8EAS - chains g and h of the 18 polymer chains in the assembly; structure by electron microscopy, 2.60 A resolution.

== Chain g (and h) ==
Protein: V-type proton ATPase subunit c
From: Saccharomyces cerevisiae
Notes: chain h of this document is another copy of the same molecule, construct and numbering; everything in this record applies to it too
UniProtKB: P25515 (VATL1_YEAST); residue numbers follow UniProt; this construct covers 1-160
Sequence (160 residues; row label = number of the first residue in the row):
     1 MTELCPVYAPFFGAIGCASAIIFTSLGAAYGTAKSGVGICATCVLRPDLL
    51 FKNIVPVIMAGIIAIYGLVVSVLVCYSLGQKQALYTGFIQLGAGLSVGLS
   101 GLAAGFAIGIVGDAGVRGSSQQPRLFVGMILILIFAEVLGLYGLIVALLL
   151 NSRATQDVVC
Disordered / not traced: 1, 160 (chain h: 1)
From the paper describing this entry:
  - conformationally variable residues (domain motion): Glu137

== Interface between chain g and chain h ==
Contacting residue pairs - 79 pairs, chain g then chain h:
  Val7(g) - Glu3(h)
  Val7(g) - Leu4(h)  hydrophobic
  Val7(g) - Leu84(h)
  Val7(g) - Phe88(h)
  Tyr8(g) - Phe88(h)  hydrophobic
  Pro10(g) - Tyr85(h)  hydrophobic
  Pro10(g) - Phe88(h)
  Phe11(g) - Phe88(h)
  Ala14(g) - Phe88(h)
  Ile15(g) - Leu95(h)  hydrophobic
  Cys17(g) - Val146(h)  hydrophobic
  Ala18(g) - Gly92(h)
  Ala18(g) - Ser96(h)
  Ile21(g) - Ser96(h)
  Ile21(g) - Ser100(h)
  Ile21(g) - Tyr142(h)  hydrophobic
  Ile21(g) - Gly143(h)
  Ile21(g) - Val146(h)  hydrophobic
  Ile22(g) - Leu95(h)
  Ile22(g) - Ser96(h)
  Ile22(g) - Leu99(h)  hydrophobic
  Ser25(g) - Ser100(h)
  Ser25(g) - Ala103(h)
  Ser25(g) - Leu139(h)
  Leu26(g) - Ala103(h)  hydrophobic
  Ala28(g) - Leu139(h)  hydrophobic
  Ala29(g) - Ala103(h)
  Ala29(g) - Ala107(h)
  Ala29(g) - Leu139(h)  hydrophobic
  Thr32(g) - Val111(h)
  Thr32(g) - Ile132(h)
  Ala33(g) - Ala107(h)  hydrophobic
  Ala33(g) - Ile110(h)  hydrophobic
  Ala33(g) - Val111(h)  hydrophobic
  Val37(g) - Ile110(h)  hydrophobic
  Val37(g) - Ala114(h)  hydrophobic
  Ile39(g) - Ile132(h)  hydrophobic
  Cys40(g) - Ala114(h)
  Cys40(g) - Gly115(h)
  Cys40(g) - Leu125(h)
  Cys43(g) - Gln122(h)
  Val44(g) - Gly118(h)
  Val44(g) - Gln122(h)  hydrogen bond (backbone-side chain)
  Val44(g) - Leu125(h)  hydrophobic
  Pro47(g) - Gln122(h)
  Pro47(g) - Arg124(h)
  Asp48(g) - Arg124(h)
  Leu50(g) - Arg124(h)
  Leu50(g) - Val127(h)  hydrophobic
  Leu50(g) - Gly128(h)
  Phe51(g) - Val127(h)  hydrophobic
  Ile54(g) - Leu131(h)  hydrophobic
  Val57(g) - Phe135(h)  hydrophobic
  Ile58(g) - Phe135(h)  hydrophobic
  Ala64(g) - Leu139(h)  hydrophobic
  Ala64(g) - Tyr142(h)  hydrophobic
  Ile65(g) - Tyr142(h)
  Leu68(g) - Tyr142(h)  hydrophobic
  Leu68(g) - Ile145(h)  hydrophobic
  Leu68(g) - Val146(h)  hydrophobic
  Ser71(g) - Val146(h)
  Val72(g) - Leu149(h)  hydrophobic
  Cys75(g) - Leu149(h)
  Cys75(g) - Leu150(h)
  Cys75(g) - Arg153(h)  hydrogen bond (backbone-side chain)
  Tyr76(g) - Leu149(h)
  Tyr76(g) - Arg153(h)
  Leu78(g) - Ile89(h)  hydrophobic
  Leu78(g) - Leu150(h)  hydrophobic
  Leu78(g) - Arg153(h)  hydrogen bond (backbone-side chain)
  Gly79(g) - Tyr85(h)
  Gln80(g) - Leu4(h)
  Gln80(g) - Ala83(h)
  Gln80(g) - Tyr85(h)
  Gln80(g) - Asp157(h)
  Gln80(g) - Val158(h)
  Gln80(g) - Val159(h)  hydrogen bond (side chain-backbone)
  Lys81(g) - Leu4(h)
  Lys81(g) - Val159(h)
Other interface residues (no listed pair), chain g (43 interface residues in all): Gly36, Leu45, Gly61, Ser77
Other interface residues (no listed pair), chain h (42 interface residues in all): Leu91, Ala104, Gln121, Ala136

== Summary ==
Chain g and chain h form an interface of 43 and 42 residues respectively; the contacts include 4 hydrogen
bonds. Polar pairs include Val44(g)-Gln122(h), Cys75(g)-Arg153(h) and Leu78(g)-Arg153(h). The paper reports
conformational variability at Glu137(g).
Chain g and chain h are both V-type proton ATPase subunit c (Saccharomyces cerevisiae); the structure, Yeast
VO in complex with Vma12-22p, was determined by electron microscopy together with 8EAT and 8EAV from the same
study.
